PDB entry 4AVD | X-ray diffraction, 1.50 A resolution | chain A

[Chain A]
Protein: Neural hemoglobin
Organism: Cerebratulus lacteus
UniProt: O76242 (GLBN_CERLA); residues 0-109 here correspond to UniProt positions 1-110 (UniProt number = residue number + 1)
Sequence (110 residues; numbered 0 to 109; the number before each row is that of its first residue; numbering starts at 0):
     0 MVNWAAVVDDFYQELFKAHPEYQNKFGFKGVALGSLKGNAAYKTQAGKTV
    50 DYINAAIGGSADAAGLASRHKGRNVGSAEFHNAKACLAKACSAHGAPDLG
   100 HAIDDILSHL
Ion coordination: heme Fe near H69 (its only coordinating residue here)
Small-molecule neighbours:
  - carbon monoxide (CMO): Y11, F25, Q44, H69
  - heme (HEM): F10, L14, Y21, K24, F25, G26, Q44, K47, T48, Y51, L65, R68, H69, R72, V74, E78, F79, A82, L86, I102
Swiss-Prot annotation at these positions:
  - binding site (heme): H69
Reported in the primary citation:
  - binding site for carbon monoxide: Y11, F25, Q44
  - contacts within the chain: Y11-T48 (hydrogen bond), Y11-Q44, Q44-T48
  - heme coordination: H69
  - conformationally variable residues: F10, Y11

[Overview]
Bound to chain A: heme and carbon monoxide. UniProt lists heme-binding residue H69. The paper reports a
binding site for carbon monoxide at Y11, F25 and Q44; heme coordination by H69.
Chain A is Neural hemoglobin (Cerebratulus lacteus); the structure, C.lacteus nerve Hb in complex with CO, was
determined by X-ray diffraction, deposited together with 4AVE.
